PDB entry 9B8C | electron microscopy, 3.30 A resolution | chains A and D of the 14 polymer chains in the assembly

== Chain A (and D) ==
Name: Envelope glycoprotein gp120
Source organism: Human immunodeficiency virus 1
Notes: chain D of this document is another copy of the same molecule, construct and numbering; everything in this record applies to it too
UniProtKB: Q2N0S6 (Q2N0S6_9HIV1); aligned to UniProt positions 30-496 over residues 31-507 (the alignment contains insertions or deletions, so no single offset holds)
Amino-acid sequence (467 residues; numbered 31 to 507; 10 numbers in that range are skipped by the numbering (no residue carries them; nothing is unmodelled there); the number before each row is that of its first residue):
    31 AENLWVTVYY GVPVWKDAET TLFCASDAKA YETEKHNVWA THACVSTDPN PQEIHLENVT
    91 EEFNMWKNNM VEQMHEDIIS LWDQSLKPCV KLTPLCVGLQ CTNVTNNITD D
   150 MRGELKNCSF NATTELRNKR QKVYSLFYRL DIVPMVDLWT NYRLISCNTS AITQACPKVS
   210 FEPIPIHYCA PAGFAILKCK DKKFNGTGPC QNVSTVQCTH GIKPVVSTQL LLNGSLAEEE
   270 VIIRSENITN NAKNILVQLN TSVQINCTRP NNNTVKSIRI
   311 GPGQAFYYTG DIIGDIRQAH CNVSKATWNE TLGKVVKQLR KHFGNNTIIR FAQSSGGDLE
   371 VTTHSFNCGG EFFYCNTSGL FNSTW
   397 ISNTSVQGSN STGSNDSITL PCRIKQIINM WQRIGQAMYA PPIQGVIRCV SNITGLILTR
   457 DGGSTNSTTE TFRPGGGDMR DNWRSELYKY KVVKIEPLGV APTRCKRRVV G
Disordered / not traced: 31, 57-82, 397-412, 505-507 (chain D: 31, 57-81, 397-412, 505-507)
Sequence notes: conflict Ser76 (Pro75 in Q2N0S6), Glu106 (Thr105 in Q2N0S6), Gly128 (Thr127 in Q2N0S6), 22 further conflict positions vs the reference (Q2N0S6) not listed
Disulfide bonds: Cys119-Cys205, Cys126-Cys196, Cys131-Cys157, Cys218-Cys247, Cys228-Cys239, Cys296-Cys331, Cys378-Cys445, Cys385-Cys418
Covalently attached groups: N-acetylglucosamine (NAG) linked to Asn88, Asn133, Asn156, Asn197, Asn234, Asn241, Asn262, Asn276, Asn289, Asn295, Asn301, Asn332, Asn355, Asn386, Asn392, Asn448; glycan linked to Asn160
Reported in the primary citation:
  - post-translational modification sites: Asn160
  - mutagenesis - R169E/K171E: abolished binding to long-HCDR3 Apex bnAbs

== How chain A and chain D interact ==
Contacting residue pairs (22; chain A residue first):
  Glu164(A) - Arg192(D)  salt bridge
  Glu164(A) - Cys196(D)
  Glu164(A) - Asn197(D)
  Leu165(A) - Cys126(D)
  Leu165(A) - Val127(D)
  Leu165(A) - Gly128(D)
  Leu165(A) - Met184(D)  hydrophobic
  Arg166(A) - Pro124(D)  hydrogen bond (side chain-backbone)
  Arg166(A) - Cys126(D)
  Arg166(A) - Val127(D)
  Arg166(A) - Asn160(D)  hydrogen bond (side chain-backbone)
  Arg166(A) - Thr162(D)
  Arg166(A) - Arg169(D)
  Asn167(A) - Gly128(D)
  Lys168(A) - Asp186(D)  salt bridge
  Arg308(A) - Asn197(D)  hydrogen bond (side chain-backbone)
  Arg308(A) - Thr198(D)
  Pro312(A) - Cys196(D)
  Pro312(A) - Ser199(D)
  Gly313(A) - Asn197(D)
  Gly313(A) - Thr198(D)
  Gly313(A) - Ser199(D)  hydrogen bond (backbone-backbone)
Also at the interface, not in a pair above, chain A (9 interface residues in all): Gly311
Also at the interface, not in a pair above, chain D (17 interface residues in all): Thr123, Ala161, Ala200

== Overview ==
9 residues of chain A and 17 residues of chain D are in contact, with 4 hydrogen bonds and 2 salt bridges.
Among the polar pairs are Glu164(A)-Arg192(D), Lys168(A)-Asp186(D) and Arg166(A)-Pro124(D). The paper reports
that R169E/K171E of chain A abolish binding to long-HCDR3 Apex bnAbs; a modification site at Asn160(A).
Both chains are Envelope glycoprotein gp120 (Human immunodeficiency virus 1). Entry 9B8C (RM018 Fab in complex
with Apex GT 6.2 trimer and RM20A3 Fab) was determined by electron microscopy (same publication as 9MPX, 9MQG,
9B8B, 9MPB and 9MPC).
